6INB - chain A; structure by X-ray diffraction, 1.80 A resolution.

Chain A:
Molecule: Alpha-acetolactate decarboxylase
Organism: Klebsiella pneumoniae
Notes: EC 4.1.1.5
UniProtKB: W9BHF3 (W9BHF3_KLEPN); numbering as in UniProt (aligned over 1-259)
Chain sequence (259 residues; numbered 1 to 259; the number before each row is that of its first residue):
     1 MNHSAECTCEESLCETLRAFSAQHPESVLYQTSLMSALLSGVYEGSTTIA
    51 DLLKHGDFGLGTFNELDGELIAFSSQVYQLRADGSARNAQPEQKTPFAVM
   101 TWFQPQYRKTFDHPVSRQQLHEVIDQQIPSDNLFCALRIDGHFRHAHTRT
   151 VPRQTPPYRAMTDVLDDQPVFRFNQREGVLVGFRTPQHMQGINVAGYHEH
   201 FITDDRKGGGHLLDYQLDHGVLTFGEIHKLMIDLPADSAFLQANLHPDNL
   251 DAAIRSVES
Disordered / not traced: 1-26, 246-259
Metal / ion sites: Zn2+: Glu69, His198, His200, His211

In short:
The Zn2+ site is built by Glu69, His198, His200 and His211.
Chain A is Alpha-acetolactate decarboxylase (Klebsiella pneumoniae); the structure, Crystal structure of an
acetolactate decarboxylase from Klebsiella pneumoniae, was determined by X-ray diffraction, deposited together
with 6INC.
